4OLY - chains G and H of the 3 polymer chains in the assembly; structure by X-ray diffraction, 2.35 A resolution.

Chain G:
Molecule: Envelope glycoprotein gp160
From: Human immunodeficiency virus 1
UniProt: Q0ED31 (B1NCW8_9HIV1); the construct has insertions or renumbered stretches relative to UniProt, so the offset changes along the chain: 44-123 = UniProt 43-122; 199-301 = UniProt 201-303; 324-355 = UniProt 325-356; 357-397 = UniProt 357-397; 1 more segments
Sequence (353 residues; numbered 44 to 492; 96 numbers in that range are skipped by the numbering (no residue carries them; nothing is unmodelled there); the number before each row is that of its first residue):
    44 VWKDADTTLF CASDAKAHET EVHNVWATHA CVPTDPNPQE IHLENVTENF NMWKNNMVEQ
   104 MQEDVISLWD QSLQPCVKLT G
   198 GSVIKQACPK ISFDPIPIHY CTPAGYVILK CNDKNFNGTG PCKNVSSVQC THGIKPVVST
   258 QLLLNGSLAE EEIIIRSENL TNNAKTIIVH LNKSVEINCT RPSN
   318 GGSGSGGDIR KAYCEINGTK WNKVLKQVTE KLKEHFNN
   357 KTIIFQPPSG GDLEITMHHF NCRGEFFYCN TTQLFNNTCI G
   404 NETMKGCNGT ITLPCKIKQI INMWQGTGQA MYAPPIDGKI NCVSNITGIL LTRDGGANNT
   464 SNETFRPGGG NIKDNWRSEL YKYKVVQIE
Not modelled in the structure: 318-324, 404-407
Sequence notes: linker (124, 198, 318-323)
Disulfide bonds: Cys54-Cys74, Cys119-Cys205, Cys218-Cys247, Cys228-Cys239, Cys296-Cys331, Cys378-Cys445, Cys385-Cys418, Cys395-Cys410
Covalently attached groups: N-acetylglucosamine (NAG) linked to Asn234, Asn241, Asn262, Asn276, Asn289, Asn295, Asn334, Asn386, Asn392, Asn448

Chain H:
Molecule: Antigen binding fragment of heavy chain: Antibody VRC01
From: Homo sapiens
Notes: antibody fragment or engineered binder
Sequence (228 residues; each row starts with the number of its first residue; a row labelled like 82A-82C holds insertion residues (82A, then the next letters in order)):
     1 QVRLSQSGGQ MKKPGDSMRI SCRASGYEFI NCPINWIRLA PGKRPEWMGW MK
   52A P
    53 RGGAVSYARQ LQGRVTMTRD MYSETAFLEL
82A-82C RSL
    83 TSDDTAVYFC TRGKYCTA
100A-100H RDYYNWDF
   101 EHWGQGTPVT VSSASTKGPS VFPLAPSSKS TSGGTAALGC LVKDYFPEPV TVSWNSGALT
   161 SGVHTFPAVL QSSGLYSLSS VVTVPSSSLG TQTYICNVNH KPSNTKVDKK VEPKSC
Disulfide bonds: Cys22-Cys92, Cys32-Cys98, Cys140-Cys196
What the authors report for this chain:
  - mutagenesis - G54H, G54W: increased binding to Envelope glycoprotein gp160 (chain G)

Chain G / chain H interface:
Contacting residue pairs (37; chain G residue first):
  Lys97(G) with Asp100B(H), salt bridge
  Glu102(G) with Arg100A(H), salt bridge
  Asn279(G) with Tyr100D(H); Trp100F(H), hydrogen bond
  Asn280(G) with Trp47(H); Trp50(H), hydrogen bond; Trp100F(H)
  Ala281(G) with Trp50(H); Lys52(H); Tyr100C(H)
  Lys282(G) with Tyr100C(H), hydrogen bond (side chain-backbone)
  Ser365(G) with Val57(H); Tyr59(H); Gln64(H)
  Gly366(G) with Val57(H)
  Gly367(G) with Gly54(H); Gly55(H)
  Asp368(G) with Arg53(H); Gly54(H), hydrogen bond (backbone-backbone); Arg71(H), salt bridge
  Ile371(G) with Gly54(H); Ala56(H), hydrophobic
  Gly429(G) with Arg53(H)
  Asp457(G) with Arg61(H), hydrogen bond (backbone-side chain); Gln64(H), hydrogen bond
  Gly458(G) with Tyr59(H); Ala60(H); Arg61(H), hydrogen bond (backbone-backbone)
  Gly459(G) with Trp47(H); Ala60(H); Gln62(H)
  Ala460(G) with Gln62(H)
  Asn461(G) with Arg61(H), hydrogen bond
  Asn465(G) with Arg61(H)
  Glu466(G) with Arg61(H), salt bridge
  Thr467(G) with Arg61(H)
  Arg469(G) with Gln64(H)
Interface residues without a listed pair, chain G (27 interface residues in all): Asn99, Glu106, Gln428, Arg456, Thr463, Lys476
Interface residues without a listed pair, chain H (22 interface residues in all): Ser58, Ala100, Asn100E

Overview:
27 residues of chain G face 22 of chain H across their interface, with 8 hydrogen bonds and 4 salt bridges.
Among the polar pairs are Lys97(G)-Asp100B(H), Glu102(G)-Arg100A(H) and Asp368(G)-Arg71(H). The paper reports
that G54H and G54W of chain H increase binding to Envelope glycoprotein gp160 (chain G).
Here chain G is Envelope glycoprotein gp160 (Human immunodeficiency virus 1) and chain H is Antigen binding
fragment of heavy chain: Antibody VRC01 (Homo sapiens). Entry 4OLY (Crystal structure of antibody VRC07-G54R
in complex with clade A/E 93TH057 HIV-1 gp120 core) was determined by X-ray diffraction, deposited together
with 4OLU, 4OLV, 4OLW, 4OLX, 4OLZ, 4OM0 and 4OM1.
